5BY9 - chains A and B; structure by X-ray diffraction, 4.00 A resolution.

[Chain A (and B)]
Protein: 14-3-3 protein
From: Giardia intestinalis
Notes: chain B of this document is another copy of the same molecule, construct and numbering; everything in this record applies to it too
UniProt: Q2QBT8 (Q2QBT8_GIAIN); numbering as in UniProt (aligned over 1-246)
Amino-acid sequence (256 residues; row label = number of the first residue in the row):
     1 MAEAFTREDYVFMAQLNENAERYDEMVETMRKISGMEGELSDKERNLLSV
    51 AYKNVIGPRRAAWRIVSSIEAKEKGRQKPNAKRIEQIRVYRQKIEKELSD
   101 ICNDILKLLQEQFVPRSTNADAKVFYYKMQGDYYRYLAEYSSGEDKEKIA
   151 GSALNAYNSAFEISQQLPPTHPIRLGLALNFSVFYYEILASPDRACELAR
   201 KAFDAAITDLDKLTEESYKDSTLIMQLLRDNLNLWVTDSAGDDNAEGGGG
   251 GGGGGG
Unresolved in the structure: 1, 238-256 (chain B: 1-3, 239-256)
Sequence notes: expression tag (247-256)

[How chain A and chain B interact]
Residue-residue contacts - 37 pairs, chain A then chain B:
  Glu-3(A) with Lys-82(B), salt bridge
  Ala-4(A) with Lys-82(B), hydrogen bond (backbone-side chain)
  Phe-5(A) with Gln-86(B)
  Asp-9(A) with Gln-86(B), hydrogen bond (backbone-side chain)
  Phe-12(A) with Arg-83(B)
  Met-13(A) with Gln-86(B); Tyr-90(B), hydrophobic
  Leu-16(A) with Tyr-90(B), hydrophobic
  Asn-17(A) with Tyr-90(B), hydrogen bond
  Asn-19(A) with Ile-65(B); Ile-69(B)
  Ala-20(A) with Ala-62(B)
  Arg-22(A) with Arg-59(B); Tyr-90(B); Glu-97(B), salt bridge
  Glu-25(A) with Tyr-90(B), hydrogen bond; Lys-93(B), salt bridge
  Arg-59(A) with Arg-22(B)
  Ala-62(A) with Ala-20(B)
  Ile-65(A) with Asn-19(B)
  Val-66(A) with Leu-16(B), hydrophobic; Ala-20(B), hydrophobic
  Lys-82(A) with Ala-4(B), hydrogen bond (side chain-backbone)
  Arg-83(A) with Phe-12(B)
  Gln-86(A) with Phe-5(B); Asp-9(B), hydrogen bond (side chain-backbone); Phe-12(B); Met-13(B)
  Ile-87(A) with Leu-16(B), hydrophobic
  Tyr-90(A) with Met-13(B), hydrophobic; Leu-16(B), hydrophobic; Asn-17(B), hydrogen bond; Ala-20(B); Arg-22(B); Glu-25(B), hydrogen bond
  Lys-93(A) with Glu-25(B), salt bridge
  Glu-97(A) with Arg-22(B), salt bridge
Other interface residues (no listed pair), chain A (25 interface residues in all): Ile-69, Ile-94
Other interface residues (no listed pair), chain B (26 interface residues in all): Tyr-10, Val-66, Glu-73, Ile-87, Ile-94

[Overview]
25 residues of chain A and 26 residues of chain B are in contact; the contacts include 8 hydrogen bonds and 5
salt bridges. Polar contacts include Glu-3(A)/Lys-82(B), Arg-22(A)/Glu-97(B) and Glu-25(A)/Lys-93(B).
Both chains are 14-3-3 protein (Giardia intestinalis). Entry 5BY9 (The crystal structure of polyglycilated
14-3-3 protein from Giardia intestinalis) was determined by X-ray diffraction together with 4ZQ0 from the same
study.
